PDB entry 4BDX | X-ray diffraction, 1.62 A resolution | chain A

[Chain A]
Name: Coagulation factor xiia heavy chain
From: Homo sapiens
Notes: EC 3.4.21.38; fragment: fni-egf, residues 133-215
UniProtKB: P00748 (FA12_HUMAN); residues 3-83 here correspond to UniProt positions 133-213 (UniProt number = residue number + 130)
Sequence (85 residues; row label = number of the first residue in the row):
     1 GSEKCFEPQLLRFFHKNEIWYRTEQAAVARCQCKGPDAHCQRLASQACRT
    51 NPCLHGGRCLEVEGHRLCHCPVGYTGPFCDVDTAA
Disordered / not traced: 1, 85
Differences from the reference sequence: expression tag (1-2); variant Pro-77 (Ala207 in P00748); cloning artifact (84)
Cystine bridges: Cys-5/Cys-33, Cys-31/Cys-40, Cys-48/Cys-59, Cys-53/Cys-68, Cys-70/Cys-79

[Summary]
Chain A is Coagulation factor xiia heavy chain (Homo sapiens); the structure, The structure of the FnI-EGF
tandem domain of coagulation factor XII, was determined by X-ray diffraction (same publication as 4BDW).
